Entry 9MIB (electron microscopy, 2.80 A resolution); this record covers chains A and C of the 18 polymer chains in the assembly.

Chain A (and C):
Protein: GT1.1 v4.1 SOSIP gp120
From: Human immunodeficiency virus 1
Notes: chain C of this document is another copy of the same molecule, construct and numbering; everything in this record applies to it too
Amino-acid sequence (509 residues; row label = number of the first residue in the row; note: 11 numbers in that range are skipped by the numbering (no residue carries them; nothing is unmodelled there); numbers below 1 keep their minus sign (Met-4 is residue -4)):
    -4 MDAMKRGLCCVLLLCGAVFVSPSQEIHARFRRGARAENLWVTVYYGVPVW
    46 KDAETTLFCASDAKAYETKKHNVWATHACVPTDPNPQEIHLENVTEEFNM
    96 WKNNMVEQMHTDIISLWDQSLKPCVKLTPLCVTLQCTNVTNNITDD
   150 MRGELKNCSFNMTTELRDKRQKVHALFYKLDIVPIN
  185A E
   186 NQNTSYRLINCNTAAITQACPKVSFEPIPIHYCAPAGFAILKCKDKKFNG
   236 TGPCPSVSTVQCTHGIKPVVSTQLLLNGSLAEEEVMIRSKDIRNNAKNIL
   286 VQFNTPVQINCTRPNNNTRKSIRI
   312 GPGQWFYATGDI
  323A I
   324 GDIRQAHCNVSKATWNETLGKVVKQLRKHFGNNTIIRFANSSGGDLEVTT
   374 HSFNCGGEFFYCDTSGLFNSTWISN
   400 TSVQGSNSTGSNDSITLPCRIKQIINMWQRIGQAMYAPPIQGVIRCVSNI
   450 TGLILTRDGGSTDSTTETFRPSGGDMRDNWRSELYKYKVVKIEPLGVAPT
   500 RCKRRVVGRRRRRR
Not modelled in the structure: -4 to 32, 63-65, 186-189, 400-411, 505-513
Disulfides: Cys119-Cys205, Cys126-Cys196, Cys131-Cys157, Cys218-Cys247, Cys228-Cys239, Cys296-Cys331, Cys378-Cys445, Cys385-Cys418
Covalent attachments: N-acetylglucosamine (NAG) linked to Asn88, Asn133, Asn156, Asn160, Asn234, Asn262, Asn295, Asn301, Asn332, Asn339, Asn363, Asn392, Asn448

Interface between chain A and chain C:
Contacting residue pairs - 19 pairs, chain A then chain C:
  Thr123(A) with Arg166(C)
  Pro124(A) with Arg166(C)
  Cys126(A) with Glu164(C); Leu165(C); Arg166(C), hydrogen bond (backbone-backbone)
  Val127(A) with Asp167(C)
  Thr128(A) with Leu165(C); Asp167(C), hydrogen bond (backbone-side chain)
  Thr162(A) with Arg166(C)
  Arg192(A) with Leu165(C)
  Cys196(A) with Glu164(C); Pro313(C)
  Asn197(A) with Glu164(C); Arg308(C), hydrogen bond (backbone-side chain); Pro313(C)
  Thr198(A) with Pro313(C), hydrogen bond (backbone-backbone); Gly314(C)
  Ala199(A) with Pro313(C), hydrogen bond (backbone-backbone)
  Ala200(A) with Pro313(C), hydrophobic
Interface residues without a listed pair, chain A (14 interface residues in all): Ile184, Asn195
Interface residues without a listed pair, chain C (9 interface residues in all): Lys168, Gly312

Summary:
Chain A and chain C form an interface of 14 and 9 residues respectively, with 5 hydrogen bonds. Polar contacts
include Thr128(A)-Asp167(C), Asn197(A)-Arg308(C) and Cys126(A)-Arg166(C). N-acetylglucosamine is covalently
linked to Asn88(A), Asn133(A), Asn156(A), Asn160(A), Asn234(A) and Asn262(A) and 7 more.
Both chains are GT1.1 v4.1 SOSIP gp120 (Human immunodeficiency virus 1). Entry 9MIB (206-9C09 Fab in complex
with HIV-1 GT1.1 v4.1 SOSIP Env trimer and RM20A3 Fab) was determined by electron microscopy, deposited
together with 9MIA, 9MIC, 9MID, 9MIF, 9MIH, 9MII and 4 further entries.
